Entry 6TL9 (X-ray diffraction, 2.73 A resolution); this record covers chains A and C of the 4 polymer chains in the assembly.

Chain A (and C):
Protein: Oxidized low-density lipoprotein receptor 1
From: Homo sapiens
Notes: chain C of this document is another copy of the same molecule, construct and numbering; everything in this record applies to it too
UniProt: P78380 (OLR1_HUMAN); residues 143-273 here = UniProt positions 143-273
Amino-acid sequence (135 residues; numbered 139 to 273; the number before each row is that of its first residue):
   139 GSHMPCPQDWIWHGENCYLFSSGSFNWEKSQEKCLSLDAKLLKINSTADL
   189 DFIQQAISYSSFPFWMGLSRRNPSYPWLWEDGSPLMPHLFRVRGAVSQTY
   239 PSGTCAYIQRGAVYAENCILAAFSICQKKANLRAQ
Disordered / not traced: 139-140, 271-273 (chain C: 139-140, 270-273)
Disulfides: C144-C155, C172-C264, C243-C256
Differences from the reference sequence: expression tag (139-142)
UniProt features mapped onto this chain:
  - site: N183 (Not glycosylated)
  - natural variant: K167 (K167N: Myocardial infarction susceptibility)
  - mutagenesis: C144 (C144S: Abolishes sorting into the cell surface and binding to acetylated LDL (AcLDL) while increasing N-glycosylation; when associated with S-155; S-172; S-243; S-256 and S-264), W150 (W150A: Abolishes binding to acetylated LDL (AcLDL), probably due to inappropriate homodimerization), C155 (C155S: Abolishes sorting into the cell surface and binding to acetylated LDL (AcLDL) while increasing N-glycosylation; when associated with S-144; S-172; S-243; S-256 and S-264), C172 (C172S: Abolishes sorting into the cell surface and binding to acetylated LDL (AcLDL) while increasing N-glycosylation; when associated with S-144; S-155; S-243; S-256 and S-264), N183 (N183Q: Does not affect glycosylation state), Q193 (Q193L: Impairs binding to acetylated LDL (AcLDL); when associated with 198-AA-199), S198 to S199 (Impairs binding to acetylated LDL (AcLDL); when associated with L-193), R208 (R208N: Does not affect subcellular location but displays a strongly reduced affinity for acetylated LDL (AcLDL)), R209 to N210 (Abolishes binding to acetylated LDL (AcLDL)), R209 (R209N: Does not affect binding to acetylated LDL (AcLDL)), H226 (H226A: No effect; H226Q: Abolishes binding to acetylated LDL (AcLDL); when associated with N-229 and N-231), R229 (R229N: Does not affect subcellular location but displays a reduced affinity for acetylated LDL (AcLDL). Abolishes binding to acetylated LDL (AcLDL); when associated with Q-226 and N-231), 8 further mutagenesis entries in UniProt
What the authors report for this chain:
  - self-association interface (contacts with another copy of this molecule); pairs are residue here / residue on that copy: S199-E254, Q247-Q247, A233, T237, Y238, P239
  - binding site for BI-0115: S162, F200, P201, W203, Y245, L258, A259, A260, F261

Interface between chain A and chain C:
Contacting residue pairs (15):
  S162(A) - Q236(C)  hydrogen bond
  S199(A) - Y238(C)
  S199(A) - E254(C)  hydrogen bond
  F200(A) - A233(C)  hydrophobic
  F200(A) - Q236(C)
  F200(A) - Y238(C)
  P201(A) - Q236(C)
  P201(A) - T237(C)
  Y245(A) - P239(C)
  Q247(A) - Y238(C)
  Q247(A) - P239(C)
  Q247(A) - N255(C)
  R248(A) - L258(C)
  Y252(A) - P239(C)  hydrophobic
  F261(A) - Q236(C)
Also at the interface, not in a pair above, chain C (9 interface residues in all): I257

Summary:
The chain A/chain C interface involves 9 residues from each chain; the contacts include 2 hydrogen bonds.
Polar contacts include S162(A)-Q236(C) and S199(A)-E254(C). The paper reports a binding site for BI-0115 at
S162(A), F200(A) and P201(A) among others; a self-association interface involving S199(A), A233(A) and T237(A)
among others.
Chain A and chain C are both Oxidized low-density lipoprotein receptor 1 (Homo sapiens); the structure,
Crystal structure of lectin-like ox-ldl receptor 1 in complex with bi-0115, was determined by X-ray
diffraction (same publication as 6TL7 and 6TLA).
